Entry 8JNF (electron microscopy, 6.91 A resolution (low resolution: residue-level contacts below are approximate; hydrogen-bond / salt-bridge calls are withheld)); this record covers chains H and I of the 16 polymer chains in the assembly.

# Chain H
Name: Histone H2B type 1-J
Organism: Homo sapiens
UniProt: P06899 (H2B1J_HUMAN); residues 0-125 here correspond to UniProt positions 1-126 (UniProt number = residue number + 1)
Sequence (129 residues; each row starts with the number of its first residue; numbers below 1 keep their minus sign (Gly-3 is residue -3)):
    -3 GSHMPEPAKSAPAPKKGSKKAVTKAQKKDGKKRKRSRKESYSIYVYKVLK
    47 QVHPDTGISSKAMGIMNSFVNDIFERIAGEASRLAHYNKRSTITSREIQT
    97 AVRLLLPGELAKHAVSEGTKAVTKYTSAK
Not modelled in the structure: -3 to 32, 124-125
Differences from the reference sequence: expression tag (-3 to -1)
Swiss-Prot annotation at these positions:
  - modified residue: Pro1 (N-acetylproline), Glu2 (ADP-ribosyl glutamic acid), Lys5 (N6-(2-hydroxyisobutyryl)lysine), Ser6 (ADP-ribosylserine), Lys11 (N6-(beta-hydroxybutyryl)lysine), Lys12 (N6-(2-hydroxyisobutyryl)lysine), Ser14 (Phosphoserine), Lys15 (N6-acetyllysine), Lys16 (N6-(beta-hydroxybutyryl)lysine), Lys20 (N6-(2-hydroxyisobutyryl)lysine), Lys23 (N6-(2-hydroxyisobutyryl)lysine), Lys24 (N6-(2-hydroxyisobutyryl)lysine), Lys34 (N6-(2-hydroxyisobutyryl)lysine), Glu35 (PolyADP-ribosyl glutamic acid), Ser36 (Phosphoserine), Lys43 (N6-(2-hydroxyisobutyryl)lysine), Lys46 (N6-(2-hydroxyisobutyryl)lysine), Lys57 (N6,N6-dimethyllysine), Arg79 (Dimethylated arginine), Lys85 (N6,N6,N6-trimethyllysine) and 6 more in UniProt
  - glycosylation: Ser112 (O-linked (GlcNAc) serine)
  - cross-link (Glycyl lysine isopeptide (Lys-Gly)): Lys5 (interchain with G-Cter in SUMO2), Lys20 (interchain with G-Cter in SUMO2), Lys34 (interchain with G-Cter in ubiquitin), Lys120 (interchain with G-Cter in ubiquitin)

# Chain I
Molecule: 156-nt DNA strand
Organism: synthetic construct
Sequence (156 nucleotides; row label = number of the first residue in the row):
     1 ATCAGAATCCCGGTGCCGAGGCCGCTCAATTGGTCGTAGACAGCTCTAGC
    51 ACCGCTTAAACGCACGTACGCGCTGTCCCCCGCGTTTTAACCGCCAAGGG
   101 GATTACACCCAAGACACCAGGCACGAGACAGAAAAAAACAACGAAAACGG
   151 CCACCA
Not modelled in the structure: 124-156

# How chain H and chain I interact
Residue-residue contacts (14; chain H residue first):
  Tyr42(H) with DA19(I); DG20(I); DG21(I)
  Gly53(H) with DG20(I)
  Ile54(H) with DA19(I); DG20(I)
  Ser55(H) with DA19(I)
  Ser56(H) with DA19(I)
  Lys85(H) with DG39(I)
  Arg86(H) with DG39(I); DA40(I)
  Ser87(H) with DA38(I); DG39(I)
  Thr88(H) with DG39(I)
Also at the interface, not in a pair above, chain H (10 interface residues in all): Thr52

# In short
The interface between chain H and chain I involves 10 residues on one side and 6 on the other.
Here chain H is Histone H2B type 1-J (Homo sapiens) and chain I is a 156-nt DNA strand (synthetic construct).
Entry 8JNF (The cryo-EM structure of the RAD51 filament bound to the nucleosome) was determined by electron
microscopy together with 8JND, 8JNE, 8XBT, 8XBU and 8XBW from the same study.
